PDB entry 1U5G | X-ray diffraction, 2.10 A resolution | chain A

Chain A:
Molecule: Src-associated adaptor protein
From: Mus musculus
Notes: fragment: PH Domain, residues 101-222
Reference sequence: Q8BK74 (Q8BK74_MOUSE); residue numbers follow UniProt; this construct covers 101-222
Sequence (122 residues; numbered 101 to 222; the number before each row is that of its first residue):
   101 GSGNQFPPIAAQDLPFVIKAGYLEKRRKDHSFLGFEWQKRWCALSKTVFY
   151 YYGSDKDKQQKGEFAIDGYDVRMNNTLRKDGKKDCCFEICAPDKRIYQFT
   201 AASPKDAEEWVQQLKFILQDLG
Not modelled in the structure: 101-104, 220-222
Construct notes: engineered mutation G101 (Ser in Q8BK74), S102 (Asp in Q8BK74)
From the paper describing this entry:
  - mutagenesis - R140M (Kd >100 uM): decreased binding to PI[3,4,5]P3
  - mutagenesis - R140M: decreased localization to ruffles

Overview:
The paper reports that R140M reduces binding to PI[3,4,5]P3; R140M reduces localization to ruffles.
Chain A is Src-associated adaptor protein (Mus musculus); the structure, Crystal Structure of the PH Domain of
SKAP-Hom, was determined by X-ray diffraction.
